6M0R - chains O and A of the 15 polymer chains in the assembly; structure by electron microscopy, 2.70 A resolution.

== Chain O ==
Protein: Uncharacterized protein YPR170W-B
Organism: Saccharomyces cerevisiae (strain ATCC 204508 / S288c)
UniProt: P0C5R9 (YP17B_YEAST); numbering as in UniProt (aligned over 7-75)
Chain sequence (69 residues; each row starts with the number of its first residue):
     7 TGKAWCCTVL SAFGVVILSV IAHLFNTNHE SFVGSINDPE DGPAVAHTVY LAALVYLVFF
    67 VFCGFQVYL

== Chain A ==
Protein: V-type proton ATPase subunit a, vacuolar isoform
Organism: Saccharomyces cerevisiae (strain ATCC 204508 / S288c)
UniProt: P32563 (VPH1_YEAST); residue numbers follow UniProt; this construct covers 3-827
Chain sequence (825 residues; numbered 3 to 827; the number before each row is that of its first residue):
     3 EKEEAIFRSA EMALVQFYIP QEISRDSAYT LGQLGLVQFR DLNSKVRAFQ RTFVNEIRRL
    63 DNVERQYRYF YSLLKKHDIK LYEGDTDKYL DGSGELYVPP SGSVIDDYVR NASYLEERLI
   123 QMEDATDQIE VQKNDLEQYR FILQSGDEFF LKGDNTDSTS YMDEDMIDAN GENIAAAIGA
   183 SVNYVTGVIA RDKVATLEQI LWRVLRGNLF FKTVEIEQPV YDVKTREYKH KNAFIVFSHG
   243 DLIIKRIRKI AESLDANLYD VDSSNEGRSQ QLAKVNKNLS DLYTVLKTTS TTLESELYAI
   303 AKELDSWFQD VTREKAIFEI LNKSNYDTNR KILIAEGWIP RDELATLQAR LGEMIARLGI
   363 DVPSIIQVLD TNHTPPTFHR TNKFTAGFQS ICDCYGIAQY REINAGLPTI VTFPFMFAIM
   423 FGDMGHGFLM TLAALSLVLN EKKINKMKRG EIFDMAFTGR YIILLMGVFS MYTGFLYNDI
   483 FSKTMTIFKS GWKWPDHWKK GESITATSVG TYPIGLDWAW HGTENALLFS NSYKMKLSIL
   543 MGFIHMTYSY FFSLANHLYF NSMIDIIGNF IPGLLFMQGI FGYLSVCIVY KWAVDWVKDG
   603 KPAPGLLNML INMFLSPGTI DDELYPHQAK VQVFLLLMAL VCIPWLLLVK PLHFKFTHKK
   663 KSHEPLPSTE ADASSEDLEA QQLISAMDAD DAEEEEVGSG SHGEDFGDIM IHQVIHTIEF
   723 CLNCVSHTAS YLRLWALSLA HAQLSSVLWT MTIQIAFGFR GFVGVFMTVA LFAMWFALTC
   783 AVLVLMEGTS AMLHSLRLHW VESMSKFFVG EGLPYEPFAF EYKDM
Not modelled in the structure: 155-183, 660-705
Residues lining bound ligands: EYR / N-acetylglucosamine / pyrophosphate: Leu530, Phe531, Ser534, Met537, Lys538, Ile541, Phe583, Leu586, Lys593, Ala605, Pro606, Gly607, Leu608, Leu609, Phe616, Ile645, Leu649, Thr719, Ile720, Cys723, Leu724, Val727, Leu734

== Interface between chain O and chain A ==
Residue-residue contacts (19; chain O residue first):
  Phe19(O) with Leu434(A), hydrophobic
  Gly20(O) with Phe774(A)
  Ile23(O) with Phe774(A), hydrophobic
  Leu24(O) with Phe774(A), hydrophobic
  Ile27(O) with Phe759(A), hydrophobic
  Phe31(O) with Phe759(A), hydrophobic
  His35(O) with Thr488(A), hydrogen bond
  Glu36(O) with Trp520(A)
  Ile42(O) with Lys502(A)
  Asp44(O) with Gln756(A)
  Asp47(O) with Arg762(A), salt bridge
  Ala50(O) with Arg762(A)
  Val51(O) with Phe759(A), hydrophobic
  Thr54(O) with Val767(A)
  Ala58(O) with Thr770(A); Val771(A)
  Tyr62(O) with Val771(A), hydrogen bond (side chain-backbone); Phe774(A); Ala775(A)
Interface residues without a listed pair, chain O (21 interface residues in all): Leu16, Ser37, Val55, Leu57, Val61
Interface residues without a listed pair, chain A (19 interface residues in all): Lys485, Trp751, Phe761, Gly766, Ala772, Trp777, Phe778

== Overview ==
21 residues of chain O and 19 residues of chain A are in contact; the contacts include 2 hydrogen bonds and 1
salt bridge. Among the polar pairs are Asp47(O)-Arg762(A), His35(O)-Thr488(A) and Tyr62(O)-Val771(A). Bound to
chain A: EYR / N-acetylglucosamine / pyrophosphate.
Chain O is Uncharacterized protein YPR170W-B and chain A is V-type proton ATPase subunit a, vacuolar isoform,
both from Saccharomyces cerevisiae (strain ATCC 204508 / S288c); the structure, 2.7A Yeast Vo state3, was
determined by electron microscopy, deposited together with 6M0S.
